3OKJ - chains S and T of the 28 polymer chains in the assembly; structure by X-ray diffraction, 2.70 A resolution.

== Chain S ==
Molecule: Proteasome component PRE5
Source organism: Saccharomyces cerevisiae
Notes: EC 3.4.25.1; fragment: sequence database residues
Reference sequence: P40302 (PSA1_YEAST); the construct has insertions or renumbered stretches relative to UniProt, so the offset changes along the chain: 4-60 = UniProt 2-58; 63-180 = UniProt 59-176; 183-204 = UniProt 183-204; 210-233 = UniProt 211-234
Chain sequence (233 residues; row label = number of the first residue in the row; note: 7 numbers in that range are skipped by the numbering (no residue carries them; nothing is unmodelled there); a row labelled like 18A-18F holds insertion residues (18A, then the next letters in order)):
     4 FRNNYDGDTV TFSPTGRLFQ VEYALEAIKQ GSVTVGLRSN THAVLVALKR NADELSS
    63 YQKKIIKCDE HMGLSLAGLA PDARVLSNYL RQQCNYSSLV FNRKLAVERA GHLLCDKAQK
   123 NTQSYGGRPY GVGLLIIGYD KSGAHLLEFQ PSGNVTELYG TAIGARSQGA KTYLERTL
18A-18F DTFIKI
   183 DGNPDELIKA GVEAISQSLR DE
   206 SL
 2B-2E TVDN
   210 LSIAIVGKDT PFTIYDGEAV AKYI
Swiss-Prot annotation at these positions:
  - modified residue: Ser16 (Phosphoserine)
  - cross-link: Lys191 (Glycyl lysine isopeptide (Lys-Gly) (interchain with G-Cter in ubiquitin))

== Chain T ==
Molecule: Proteasome component C1
Source organism: Saccharomyces cerevisiae
Notes: EC 3.4.25.1; fragment: sequence database residues 5-248
Reference sequence: P21242 (PSA3_YEAST); the construct lacks a stretch of the UniProt sequence and is renumbered around it, so the offset changes along the chain: 5-180 = UniProt 5-180; 184-199 = UniProt 187-202; 201-206 = UniProt 203-208; 207-218 = UniProt 211-222; 1 more segments
Chain sequence (244 residues; each row starts with the number of its first residue; note: 4 numbers in that range are skipped by the numbering (no residue carries them; nothing is unmodelled there); a row labelled like 18A-18F holds insertion residues (18A, then the next letters in order)):
     5 GTGYDLSNSV FSPDGRNFQV EYAVKAVENG TTSIGIKCND GVVFAVEKLI TSKLLVPQKN
    65 VKIQVVDRHI GCVYSGLIPD GRHLVNRGRE EAASFKKLYK TPIPIPAFAD RLGQYVQAHT
   125 LYNSVRPFGV STIFGGVDKN GAHLYMLEPS GSYWGYKGAA TGKGRQSAKA ELEKLV
18A-18F DHHPEG
   184 LSAREAVKQA AKIIYL
   201 AHEDNK
20B-20C EK
   207 DFELEISWCS LS
21A-21C ETN
   219 GLHKFVKGDL LQEAIDFAQK EIN

== How chain S and chain T interact ==
Residue-residue contacts - 61 pairs, chain S then chain T:
  Asn7(S) with Leu10(T)
  Tyr8(S) with Asp9(T), hydrogen bond; Leu10(T), hydrophobic; Tyr26(T), hydrophobic
  Thr12(S) with Arg130(T)
  Val13(S) with Ser128(T); Val129(T); Arg130(T)
  Thr14(S) with Leu10(T); Gln23(T)
  Phe15(S) with Gln23(T), hydrogen bond (backbone-side chain); Tyr26(T); Ala27(T), hydrophobic; Leu81(T), hydrophobic; Arg130(T); Pro131(T)
  Ser16(S) with Tyr26(T)
  Pro17(S) with Tyr26(T), hydrophobic; Lys29(T)
  Thr18(S) with Lys29(T)
  Gly19(S) with Tyr26(T); Lys29(T); Ala30(T)
  Leu21(S) with Arg130(T)
  His114(S) with Arg86(T)
  Cys117(S) with Arg86(T)
  Asp118(S) with Arg86(T), salt bridge; Asn90(T)
  Gln121(S) with Pro83(T); Asp84(T); His87(T)
  Thr124(S) with Arg130(T), hydrogen bond (backbone-side chain)
  Gln125(S) with His87(T); His123(T); Val129(T); Arg130(T), hydrogen bond (backbone-backbone); Phe132(T)
  Ser126(S) with Ser128(T)
  Tyr127(S) with Ser128(T), hydrogen bond (backbone-backbone)
  Ser154(S) with Pro83(T)
  Gly155(S) with Pro83(T)
  Asn156(S) with Ile82(T); Pro83(T)
  Thr158(S) with Asn64(T)
  Glu159(S) with Leu59(T); Val60(T), hydrogen bond (backbone-backbone); Lys63(T); Asn64(T), hydrogen bond (backbone-side chain)
  Leu160(S) with Leu58(T); Leu59(T), hydrophobic; Val60(T)
  Tyr161(S) with Lys57(T); Leu58(T), hydrogen bond (backbone-backbone); Val60(T), hydrophobic; Pro61(T)
  Gly162(S) with Leu58(T)
  Leu176(S) with Leu58(T)
  Glu177(S) with Ser56(T), hydrogen bond; Lys57(T); Leu58(T)
  Leu180(S) with Lys57(T)
Interface residues without a listed pair, chain S (33 interface residues in all): Arg41, Thr163, Lys173
Interface residues without a listed pair, chain T (30 interface residues in all): Asn127, Gly133

== Summary ==
Chain S and chain T form an interface of 33 and 30 residues respectively, with 9 hydrogen bonds and 1 salt
bridge. Among the polar pairs are Asp118(S)-Arg86(T), Tyr8(S)-Asp9(T) and Phe15(S)-Gln23(T).
Chain S is Proteasome component PRE5 and chain T is Proteasome component C1, both from Saccharomyces
cerevisiae; the structure, Alpha-keto-aldehyde binding mechanism reveals a novel lead structure motif for
proteasome inhibition, was determined by X-ray diffraction.
